PDB entry 6S7O | electron microscopy, 3.50 A resolution | chains D and G of the 8 polymer chains in the assembly

== Chain D ==
Molecule: Dolichyl-diphosphooligosaccharide--protein glycosyltransferase subunit DAD1
From: Homo sapiens
Reference sequence: P61803 (DAD1_HUMAN); numbering as in UniProt (aligned over 1-113)
Sequence (113 residues; numbered 1 to 113; the number before each row is that of its first residue):
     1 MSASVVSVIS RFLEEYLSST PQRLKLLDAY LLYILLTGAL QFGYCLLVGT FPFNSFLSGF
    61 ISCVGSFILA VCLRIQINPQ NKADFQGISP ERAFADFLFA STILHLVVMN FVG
Disordered / not traced: 1-3
Small-molecule neighbours:
  - EGY ((4R,7R)-4-hydroxy-N,N,N-trimethyl-4,9-dioxo-7-[(undecanoyloxy)methyl]-3,5,8-trioxa-4lambda~5~-phosphadocosan-1-aminium): Arg92, Ala95, Asp96, Leu98, Phe99, Thr102
  - KZB ((2S,3R,4R,5S,6S)-2-(hydroxymethyl)-6-[(1S,2R,3R,4R,5'S,6S,7R,8S,9R,12R,13R,15S,16S,18R)-5',7,9,13-tetramethyl-3,15-bis(oxidanyl)spiro[5-oxapentacyclo[10.8.0.02,9.04,8.013,18]icosane-6,2'-oxane]-16-yl]oxy-oxane-3,4,5-triol): Phe42, Cys45, Leu46, Gly49, Phe53, Phe56, Leu57, Phe60, Ile61
Curated features (UniProtKB/Swiss-Prot):
  - modified residue: Ser2 (N-acetylserine)

== Chain G ==
Molecule: Dolichyl-diphosphooligosaccharide--protein glycosyltransferase 48 kDa subunit
From: Homo sapiens
Reference sequence: A0A024RAD5 (A0A024RAD5_HUMAN); residue numbers follow UniProt; this construct covers 1-456
Sequence (456 residues; row label = number of the first residue in the row):
     1 MGYFRCAGAG SFGRRRKMEP STAARAWALF WLLLPLLGAV CASGPRTLVL LDNLNVRETH
    61 SLFFRSLKDR GFELTFKTAD DPSLSLIKYG EFLYDNLIIF SPSVEDFGGN INVETISAFI
   121 DGGGSVLVAA SSDIGDPLRE LGSECGIEFD EEKTAVIDHH NYDISDLGQH TLIVADTENL
   181 LKAPTIVGKS SLNPILFRGV GMVADPDNPL VLDILTGSST SYSFFPDKPI TQYPHAVGKN
   241 TLLIAGLQAR NNARVIFSGS LDFFSDSFFN SAVQKAAPGS QRYSQTGNYE LAVALSRWVF
   301 KEEGVLRVGP VSHHRVGETA PPNAYTVTDL VEYSIVIQQL SNGKWVPFDG DDIQLEFVRI
   361 DPFVRTFLKK KGGKYSVQFK LPDVYGVFQF KVDYNRLGYT HLYSSTQVSV RPLQHTQYER
   421 FIPSAYPYYA SAFSMMLGLF IFSIVFLHMK EKEKSD
Disordered / not traced: 1-41, 453-456
Small-molecule neighbours:
  - KZB ((2S,3R,4R,5S,6S)-2-(hydroxymethyl)-6-[(1S,2R,3R,4R,5'S,6S,7R,8S,9R,12R,13R,15S,16S,18R)-5',7,9,13-tetramethyl-3,15-bis(oxidanyl)spiro[5-oxapentacyclo[10.8.0.02,9.04,8.013,18]icosane-6,2'-oxane]-16-yl]oxy-oxane-3,4,5-triol), molecule 1: Phe421, Tyr426, Ala430
  - KZB, molecule 2: Phe433, Met436, Leu437, Phe440

== How chain D and chain G interact ==
Pairs across the interface - 39 pairs, chain D then chain G:
  Gln22(D) - Glu451(G)
  Arg23(D) - Phe446(G)
  Arg23(D) - Leu447(G)  hydrogen bond (side chain-backbone)
  Arg23(D) - Glu451(G)  salt bridge
  Leu26(D) - Val445(G)  hydrophobic
  Leu26(D) - Met449(G)  hydrophobic
  Leu27(D) - Phe442(G)  hydrophobic
  Tyr30(D) - Leu439(G)
  Tyr33(D) - Ser434(G)
  Ile34(D) - Met435(G)  hydrophobic
  Thr37(D) - Ser431(G)
  Gln41(D) - Tyr428(G)
  Gln41(D) - Ser431(G)  hydrogen bond
  Tyr44(D) - Ser424(G)  hydrogen bond (side chain-backbone)
  Tyr44(D) - Pro427(G)
  Tyr44(D) - Tyr428(G)
  Cys45(D) - Tyr428(G)
  Phe51(D) - Glu419(G)
  Phe51(D) - Ile422(G)  hydrophobic
  Pro52(D) - Ala425(G)  hydrophobic
  Ser55(D) - Tyr428(G)
  Ser55(D) - Tyr429(G)
  Phe56(D) - Tyr428(G)  hydrophobic
  Ser62(D) - Met435(G)
  Cys63(D) - Ser431(G)
  Cys63(D) - Met435(G)  hydrophobic
  Ser66(D) - Met435(G)
  Leu73(D) - Phe442(G)  hydrophobic
  Ile77(D) - Phe446(G)  hydrophobic
  Phe94(D) - Ser443(G)
  Phe94(D) - Phe446(G)  hydrophobic
  Phe94(D) - Leu447(G)  hydrophobic
  Phe97(D) - Leu439(G)  hydrophobic
  Ser101(D) - Leu439(G)
  His105(D) - Met436(G)
  His105(D) - Leu439(G)
  Val112(D) - Tyr429(G)  hydrophobic
  Gly113(D) - Arg420(G)  hydrogen bond (backbone-side chain)
  Gly113(D) - Tyr429(G)
Other interface residues (no listed pair), chain D (30 interface residues in all): Gly49, Gly59, Val108, Met109
Other interface residues (no listed pair), chain G (24 interface residues in all): Phe421, Ala432, Phe433, Gly438

== Overview ==
30 residues of chain D and 24 residues of chain G are in contact, with 4 hydrogen bonds and 1 salt bridge.
Polar pairs include Arg23(D)-Glu451(G), Arg23(D)-Leu447(G) and Gln41(D)-Ser431(G). Bound to chain D: compound
KZB and compound EGY. Bound to chain G: compound KZB.
Here chain D is Dolichyl-diphosphooligosaccharide--protein glycosyltransferase subunit DAD1 and chain G is
Dolichyl-diphosphooligosaccharide--protein glycosyltransferase 48 kDa subunit, both from Homo sapiens. Entry
6S7O (Cryo-EM structure of human oligosaccharyltransferase complex OST-A) was determined by electron
microscopy, deposited together with 6S7T.
